Entry 6KUK (electron microscopy, 3.90 A resolution); this record covers chains B and R of the 5 polymer chains in the assembly.

# Chain B
Protein: RNA-directed RNA polymerase catalytic subunit
Source organism: Influenza D virus (D/swine/Oklahoma/1334/2011)
Notes: EC 2.7.7.48
UniProt: K9LH03 (K9LH03_9ORTO); residue numbers follow UniProt; this construct covers 1-753
Chain sequence (753 residues; numbered 1 to 753; the number before each row is that of its first residue):
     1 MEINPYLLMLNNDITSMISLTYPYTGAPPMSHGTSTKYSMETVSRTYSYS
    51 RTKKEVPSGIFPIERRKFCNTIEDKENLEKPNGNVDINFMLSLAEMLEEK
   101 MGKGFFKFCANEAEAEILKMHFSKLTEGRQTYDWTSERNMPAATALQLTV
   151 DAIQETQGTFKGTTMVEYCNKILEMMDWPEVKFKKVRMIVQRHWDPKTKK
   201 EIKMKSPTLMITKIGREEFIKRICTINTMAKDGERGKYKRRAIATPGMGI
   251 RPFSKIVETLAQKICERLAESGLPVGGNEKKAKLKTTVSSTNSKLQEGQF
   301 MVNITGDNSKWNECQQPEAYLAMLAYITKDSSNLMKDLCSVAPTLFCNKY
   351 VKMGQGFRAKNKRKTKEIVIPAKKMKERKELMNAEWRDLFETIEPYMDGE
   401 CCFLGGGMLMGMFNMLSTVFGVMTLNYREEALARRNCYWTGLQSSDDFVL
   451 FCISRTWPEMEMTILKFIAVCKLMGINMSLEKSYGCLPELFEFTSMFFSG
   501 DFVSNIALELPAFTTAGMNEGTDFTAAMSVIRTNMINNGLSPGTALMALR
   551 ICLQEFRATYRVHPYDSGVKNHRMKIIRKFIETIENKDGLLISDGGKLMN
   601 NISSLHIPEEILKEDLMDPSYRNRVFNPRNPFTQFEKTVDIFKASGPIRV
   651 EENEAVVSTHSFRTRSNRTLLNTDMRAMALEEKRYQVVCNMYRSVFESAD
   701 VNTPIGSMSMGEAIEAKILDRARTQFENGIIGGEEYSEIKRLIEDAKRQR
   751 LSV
Unresolved in the structure: 187-207, 273-279, 431-434, 636-654, 753

# Chain R
Molecule: 3'-vRNA
Sequence (14 nucleotides; each row starts with the number of its first residue):
     1 CUCCUGCUUAUGCU
Unresolved in the structure: 9-14

# Chain B / chain R interface
Pairs across the interface (8; chain B residue first):
  Arg138(B) - U8(R)  hydrogen bond to the base
  Asn667(B) - G6(R)  phosphate contact
  Arg668(B) - U5(R)  salt bridge to the phosphate
  Arg668(B) - G6(R)  hydrogen bond to the phosphate
  Thr669(B) - U5(R)  phosphate contact
  Thr669(B) - G6(R)  hydrogen bond to the phosphate
  Thr669(B) - U8(R)  phosphate contact
  Asn672(B) - C4(R)  hydrogen bond to the sugar
Other interface residues (no listed pair), chain R (5 interface residues in all): C7

# In short
The chain B/chain R interface involves 5 residues from each chain, with 4 hydrogen bonds and 1 salt bridge.
Polar contacts include Arg138(B)-U8(R), Asn672(B)-C4(R) and Arg668(B)-G6(R).
Here chain B is RNA-directed RNA polymerase catalytic subunit (Influenza D virus (D/swine/Oklahoma/1334/2011))
and chain R is 3'-vRNA. Entry 6KUK (Structure of influenza D virus polymerase bound to vRNA promoter in mode A
conformation (class A1)) was determined by electron microscopy together with 6KUJ, 6KUP, 6KUR, 6KUT, 6KUV and
6KV5 from the same study.
